PDB entry 3STG | X-ray diffraction, 2.20 A resolution | chains A and B of the 4 polymer chains in the assembly

# Chain A (and B)
Protein: 2-dehydro-3-deoxyphosphooctonate aldolase
Organism: Neisseria meningitidis
Notes: EC 2.5.1.55; chain B of this document is another copy of the same molecule, construct and numbering; everything in this record applies to it too
UniProtKB: Q9JZ55 (KDSA_NEIMB); aligned to UniProt positions 1-268 over residues 1-268 (the alignment contains insertions or deletions, so no single offset holds)
Sequence (268 residues; each row starts with the number of its first residue):
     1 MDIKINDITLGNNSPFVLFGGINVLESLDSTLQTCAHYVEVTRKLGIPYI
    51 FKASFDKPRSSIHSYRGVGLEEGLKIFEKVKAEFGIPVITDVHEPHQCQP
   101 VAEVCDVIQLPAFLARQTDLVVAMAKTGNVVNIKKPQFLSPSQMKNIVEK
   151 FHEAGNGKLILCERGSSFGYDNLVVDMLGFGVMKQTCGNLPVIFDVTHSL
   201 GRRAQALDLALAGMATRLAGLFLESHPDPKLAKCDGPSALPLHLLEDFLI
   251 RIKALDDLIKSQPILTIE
Unresolved in the structure: 229-236 (chain B: fully traced)
Construct notes: engineered mutation Pro58 (Ala in Q9JZ55)

# How chain A and chain B interact
Residue-residue contacts - 60 pairs, chain A then chain B:
  Ser167(A) - Phe168(B)
  Phe168(A) - Ser167(B)
  Phe168(A) - Phe168(B)  hydrophobic
  Val174(A) - Val174(B)  hydrophobic
  Val174(A) - Asp176(B)
  Val175(A) - Val175(B)
  Asp176(A) - Val174(B)
  Met177(A) - Met177(B)  hydrophobic
  Leu178(A) - Leu200(B)  hydrophobic
  Leu178(A) - Gln205(B)  hydrogen bond (backbone-side chain)
  Gly181(A) - Gln205(B)
  Val182(A) - Arg202(B)
  Val182(A) - Gln205(B)
  Arg202(A) - Val182(B)
  Arg203(A) - Ile267(B)
  Ala204(A) - Ile267(B)
  Gln205(A) - Leu178(B)
  Ala206(A) - Ile267(B)  hydrophobic
  Leu207(A) - Ile267(B)
  Asp208(A) - Thr216(B)
  Leu211(A) - Ala215(B)
  Ala212(A) - Ala212(B)
  Ala212(A) - Ala215(B)
  Ala215(A) - Leu211(B)
  Ala215(A) - Ala212(B)
  Thr216(A) - Asp208(B)
  Thr216(A) - Ala212(B)
  Leu240(A) - Ile267(B)  hydrophobic
  Pro241(A) - Ile267(B)
  Pro241(A) - Glu268(B)
  Leu244(A) - Thr266(B)
  Leu244(A) - Ile267(B)  hydrophobic
  Leu244(A) - Glu268(B)
  Asp247(A) - Leu265(B)
  Phe248(A) - Leu265(B)
  Arg251(A) - Gln262(B)
  Arg251(A) - Pro263(B)  hydrogen bond (side chain-backbone)
  Arg251(A) - Leu265(B)
  Ala254(A) - Leu258(B)
  Ala254(A) - Gln262(B)
  Leu255(A) - Leu255(B)  hydrophobic
  Leu255(A) - Leu258(B)
  Leu258(A) - Ala254(B)
  Leu258(A) - Leu255(B)  hydrophobic
  Ile259(A) - Leu211(B)  hydrophobic
  Gln262(A) - Arg251(B)
  Gln262(A) - Ala254(B)
  Pro263(A) - Arg251(B)  hydrogen bond (backbone-side chain)
  Leu265(A) - Leu207(B)  hydrophobic
  Leu265(A) - Asp247(B)
  Leu265(A) - Arg251(B)
  Ile267(A) - Arg203(B)
  Ile267(A) - Ala204(B)
  Ile267(A) - Ala206(B)  hydrophobic
  Ile267(A) - Leu207(B)
  Ile267(A) - Leu240(B)  hydrophobic
  Ile267(A) - Pro241(B)
  Ile267(A) - Leu244(B)  hydrophobic
  Glu268(A) - Arg203(B)
  Glu268(A) - Pro241(B)
Also at the interface, not in a pair above, chain A (40 interface residues in all): Ser166, Leu200, Leu209, His243, Thr266
Also at the interface, not in a pair above, chain B (39 interface residues in all): Ser166, Leu209, His243, Phe248, Ile259

# Overview
Chain A and chain B form an interface of 40 and 39 residues respectively; the contacts include 3 hydrogen
bonds. Polar pairs include Leu178(A)-Gln205(B) and Arg251(A)-Pro263(B).
Both chains are 2-dehydro-3-deoxyphosphooctonate aldolase (Neisseria meningitidis). Entry 3STG (Crystal
structure of A58P, DEL(N59), and loop 7 truncated mutant of 3-deoxy-D-manno-octulosonate 8-phosphate synthase
(KDO8PS) from ...) was determined by X-ray diffraction together with 3STC, 3STE and 3STF from the same study.
